7XFL - chains C and J of the 10 polymer chains in the assembly; structure by electron microscopy, 2.80 A resolution.

Chain C:
Protein: Histone H2A type 1
Source organism: Xenopus laevis
UniProtKB: P06897 (H2A1_XENLA); residues 0-129 here correspond to UniProt positions 1-130 (UniProt number = residue number + 1)
Sequence (130 residues; row label = number of the first residue in the row; numbering starts at 0):
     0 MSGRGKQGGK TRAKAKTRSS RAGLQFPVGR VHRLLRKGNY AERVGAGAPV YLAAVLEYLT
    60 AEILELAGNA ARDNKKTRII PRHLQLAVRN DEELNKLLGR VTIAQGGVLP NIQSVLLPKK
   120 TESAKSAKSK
Not modelled in the structure: 0-11, 118-129
Differences from the reference sequence: conflict Arg99 (Gly100 in P06897)
Curated features (UniProtKB/Swiss-Prot):
  - modified residue: Ser1 (N-acetylserine), Lys5 (N6-(2-hydroxyisobutyryl)lysine), Lys9 (N6-(2-hydroxyisobutyryl)lysine), Lys36 (N6-(2-hydroxyisobutyryl)lysine), Lys74 (N6-(2-hydroxyisobutyryl)lysine), Lys75 (N6-(2-hydroxyisobutyryl)lysine), Lys95 (N6-(2-hydroxyisobutyryl)lysine), Gln104 (N5-methylglutamine), Lys118 (N6-(2-hydroxyisobutyryl)lysine)
  - cross-link (Glycyl lysine isopeptide (Lys-Gly)): Lys13 (interchain with G-Cter in ubiquitin), Lys15 (interchain with G-Cter in ubiquitin), Lys119 (interchain with G-Cter in ubiquitin)

Chain J:
Molecule: 152-nt DNA strand
Source organism: Xenopus laevis
Sequence (152 nucleotides; each row starts with the number of its first residue; numbers below 1 keep their minus sign (DC-74 is residue -74)):
   -74 CCTGGAGAAT CCCGGTGCCG AGGCCGCTCA ATTGGTCGTA GACAGCTCTA GCACCGCTTA
   -14 AACGCACGTA CGCGCTGTCC CCCGCGTTTT AACCGCCAAG GGGATTACTC CCTAGTCTCC
    46 AGGCACGCGT CAGATATATA CATCCTGTGC AT
Not modelled in the structure: -74 to -73, 62-77

Chain C / chain J interface:
Residue-residue contacts - 13 pairs, chain C then chain J:
  Arg29(C) with DG48(J), phosphate contact; DC49(J), salt bridge to the phosphate
  Arg42(C) with DT38(J), sugar contact; DA39(J), phosphate contact
  Val43(C) with DT38(J), sugar contact; DA39(J), hydrogen bond to the phosphate
  Gly44(C) with DT38(J), phosphate contact
  Ala45(C) with DT38(J), hydrogen bond to the phosphate
  Lys75(C) with DG58(J), phosphate contact; DA59(J), salt bridge to the phosphate
  Thr76(C) with DA57(J), sugar contact; DG58(J), hydrogen bond to the phosphate
  Arg77(C) with DG58(J), hydrogen bond to the phosphate
Interface residues without a listed pair, chain C (11 interface residues in all): Thr16, His31, Glu41
Interface residues without a listed pair, chain J (8 interface residues in all): DG47

Summary:
11 residues of chain C face 8 of chain J across their interface, with 4 hydrogen bonds and 2 salt bridges.
Polar contacts include Val43(C)-DA39(J), Ala45(C)-DT38(J) and Thr76(C)-DG58(J).
Here chain C is Histone H2A type 1 and chain J is a 152-nt DNA strand, both from Xenopus laevis. Entry 7XFL
(Structure of nucleosome-AAG complex (A-53I, free state)) was determined by electron microscopy, deposited
together with 7XFC, 7XFH, 7XFI, 7XFJ, 7XFM and 7XFN.
